PDB entry 5ET6 | X-ray diffraction, 1.84 A resolution | chains A and B

Chain A (and B):
Name: Fructose-1,6-bisphosphatase isozyme 2
Source organism: Homo sapiens
Notes: EC 3.1.3.11; chain B of this document is another copy of the same molecule, construct and numbering; everything in this record applies to it too
UniProt: O00757 (F16P2_HUMAN); residues 1-338 here correspond to UniProt positions 2-339 (UniProt number = residue number + 1)
Amino-acid sequence (338 residues; row label = number of the first residue in the row):
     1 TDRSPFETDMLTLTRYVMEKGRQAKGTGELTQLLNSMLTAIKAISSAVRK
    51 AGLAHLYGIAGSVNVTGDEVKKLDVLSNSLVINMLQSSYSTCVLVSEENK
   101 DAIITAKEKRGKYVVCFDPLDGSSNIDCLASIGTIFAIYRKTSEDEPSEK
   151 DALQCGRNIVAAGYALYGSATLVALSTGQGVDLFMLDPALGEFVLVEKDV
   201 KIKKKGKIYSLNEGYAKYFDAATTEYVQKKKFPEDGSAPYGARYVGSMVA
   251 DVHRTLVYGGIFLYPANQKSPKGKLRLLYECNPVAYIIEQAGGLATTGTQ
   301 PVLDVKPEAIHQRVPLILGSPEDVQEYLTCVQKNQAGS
Not modelled in the structure: 1-7, 64-69, 143-145, 337-338 (chain B: 1-8, 64-70, 142-145, 335-338)
Construct notes: variant Leu-85 (Val86 in O00757)
Ligand contacts: adenosine monophosphate (AMP): Val-17, Lys-20, Gly-21, Ala-24, Gly-26, Thr-27, Gly-28, Glu-29, Leu-30, Thr-31, Leu-34, Lys-112, Tyr-113, Arg-140, Val-160, Thr-177
What the authors report for this chain:
  - binding site for adenosine monophosphate: Val-17, Thr-27, Gly-28, Glu-29, Leu-30, Thr-31, Lys-112, Tyr-113, Arg-140, Val-160, Thr-177, Gln-179
  - contacts within the chain: Lys-20/Gln-179, Arg-49/Gly-168, Leu-129/Ser-131, Glu-213/Lys-231
  - conformationally variable residues (side-chain flip): Asp-187
  - self-association interface (contacts with another copy of this molecule); pairs are residue here / residue on that copy: Arg-49/Ser-169, Gly-52/Asp-187, Leu-53/Asp-187, Ala-54/Asp-187, Cys-128/Tyr-258, Ser-169/Leu-129, Gly-214/Tyr-209, Ala-242/Asn-212, Arg-243/Ser-124, Tyr-244/Tyr-244, Tyr-258/Ser-124

Interface between chain A and chain B:
Pairs across the interface (51; chain A residue first):
  Asp-9(A) with Tyr-89(B), hydrogen bond; Lys-109(B), salt bridge
  Met-10(A) with Gln-32(B); Ser-87(B); Tyr-89(B), hydrophobic
  Thr-14(A) with Thr-14(B); Asn-35(B)
  Arg-15(A) with Gln-32(B), hydrogen bond (backbone-side chain); Ser-36(B), hydrogen bond; Met-84(B), hydrogen bond (side chain-backbone); Ser-87(B), hydrogen bond; Ser-88(B)
  Met-18(A) with Met-18(B), hydrophobic; Gly-28(B); Thr-31(B); Gln-32(B)
  Glu-19(A) with Gln-32(B), hydrogen bond
  Arg-22(A) with Thr-27(B), hydrogen bond (side chain-backbone); Gly-28(B); Glu-29(B); Gln-32(B)
  Thr-27(A) with Arg-22(B), hydrogen bond (backbone-side chain)
  Gly-28(A) with Met-18(B); Arg-22(B)
  Glu-29(A) with Arg-22(B)
  Thr-31(A) with Met-18(B)
  Gln-32(A) with Met-10(B); Arg-15(B), hydrogen bond (side chain-backbone); Met-18(B); Glu-19(B), hydrogen bond; Arg-22(B)
  Asn-35(A) with Thr-14(B)
  Ser-36(A) with Arg-15(B), hydrogen bond
  Thr-39(A) with Thr-12(B); Leu-190(B); Glu-192(B), hydrogen bond
  Lys-42(A) with Leu-190(B); Glu-192(B), salt bridge
  Ala-43(A) with Leu-190(B)
  Ser-46(A) with Ala-189(B), hydrogen bond (side chain-backbone)
  Met-84(A) with Arg-15(B), hydrogen bond (backbone-side chain)
  Ser-87(A) with Arg-15(B), hydrogen bond
  Ser-88(A) with Arg-15(B)
  Tyr-89(A) with Asp-9(B), hydrogen bond
  Ala-189(A) with Ser-46(B), hydrogen bond (backbone-side chain)
  Leu-190(A) with Thr-39(B); Lys-42(B); Ala-43(B)
  Gly-191(A) with Gly-191(B)
  Glu-192(A) with Thr-39(B), hydrogen bond; Lys-42(B), salt bridge
Other interface residues (no listed pair), chain A (27 interface residues in all): Thr-12
Other interface residues (no listed pair), chain B (29 interface residues in all): Leu-11

In short:
The interface between chain A and chain B involves 27 residues on one side and 29 on the other; the contacts
include 18 hydrogen bonds and 3 salt bridges. Polar contacts include Asp-9(A)/Lys-109(B), Lys-42(A)/Glu-192(B)
and Asp-9(A)/Tyr-89(B). From the paper: a binding site for adenosine monophosphate at Val-17(A), Thr-27(A) and
Gly-28(A) among others; conformational variability at Asp-187(A).
Chain A and chain B are both Fructose-1,6-bisphosphatase isozyme 2 (Homo sapiens); the structure, Human muscle
fructose-1,6-bisphosphatase in inactive T-state in complex with AMP, was determined by X-ray diffraction
together with 5ET5 and 5ET7 from the same study.
